5ITM - chains B and F of the 6 polymer chains in the assembly; structure by X-ray diffraction, 1.40 A resolution.

== Chain B (and F) ==
Protein: AbrB family transcriptional regulator
Source organism: Sulfolobus solfataricus
Notes: chain F of this document is another copy of the same molecule, construct and numbering; everything in this record applies to it too
Reference sequence: A0A0E3K9N8 (A0A0E3K9N8_SULSF); residue numbers follow UniProt; this construct covers 1-48
Amino-acid sequence (48 residues; numbered 1 to 48; the number before each row is that of its first residue):
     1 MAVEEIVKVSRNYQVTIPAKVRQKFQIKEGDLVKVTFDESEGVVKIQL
Unresolved in the structure: 1 (chain F: 1-2)
From the paper describing this entry:
  - mutagenesis - R11A (3.19+/-0.12 uM), R22A (5.07+/-0.15 uM): decreased binding to 20-bp DNA

== How chain B and chain F interact ==
Contacting residue pairs (7):
  Glu5(B) - Ser40(F)  hydrogen bond
  Pro18(B) - Ser40(F)
  Ala19(B) - Glu39(F)
  Ala19(B) - Ser40(F)  hydrogen bond (backbone-backbone)
  Ala19(B) - Glu41(F)
  Ala19(B) - Gly42(F)
  Arg22(B) - Glu41(F)  hydrogen bond (side chain-backbone)
Other interface residues (no listed pair), chain B (5 interface residues in all): Thr16

== Overview ==
5 residues of chain B face 4 of chain F across their interface; the contacts include 3 hydrogen bonds. Polar
contacts include Glu5(B)-Ser40(F), Arg22(B)-Glu41(F) and Ala19(B)-Ser40(F). From the paper: R11A and R22A of
chain B reduce binding to 20-bp DNA.
Both chains are AbrB family transcriptional regulator (Sulfolobus solfataricus). Entry 5ITM (The structure of
truncated histone-like protein) was determined by X-ray diffraction.
